6KDY - chains A and B; structure by X-ray diffraction, 3.02 A resolution.

== Chain A ==
Molecule: Isocitrate dehydrogenase [NAD] subunit alpha, mitochondrial
Organism: Homo sapiens
Notes: EC 1.1.1.41
UniProtKB: P50213 (IDH3A_HUMAN); residues 1-339 here correspond to UniProt positions 28-366 (UniProt number = residue number + 27)
Chain sequence (341 residues; row label = number of the first residue in the row; numbers below 1 keep their minus sign (Gly-1 is residue -1)):
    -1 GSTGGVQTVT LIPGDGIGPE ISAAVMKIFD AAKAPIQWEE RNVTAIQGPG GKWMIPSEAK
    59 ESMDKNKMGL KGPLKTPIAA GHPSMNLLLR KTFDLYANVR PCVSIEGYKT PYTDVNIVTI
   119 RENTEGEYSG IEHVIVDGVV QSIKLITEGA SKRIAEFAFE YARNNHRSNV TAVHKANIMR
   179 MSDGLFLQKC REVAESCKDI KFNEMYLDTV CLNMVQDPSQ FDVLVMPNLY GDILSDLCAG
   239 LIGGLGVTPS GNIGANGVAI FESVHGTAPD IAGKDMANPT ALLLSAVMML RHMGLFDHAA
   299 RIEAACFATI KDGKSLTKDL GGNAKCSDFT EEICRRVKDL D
Unresolved in the structure: -1 to 2, 338-339
Differences from the reference sequence: expression tag (-1 to 0)
Residues lining bound ligands: NAD (nicotinamide-adenine-dinucleotide): Ile15, Lys69, Pro71, Leu72, Lys73, Thr74, Asn84, Arg88, Leu243, Gly244, Glu260, Ser261, Val262, His263, Gly264, Thr265, Ala266, Pro267, Asp268, Ile269, Ala275, Asn276, Asp317
Curated features (UniProtKB/Swiss-Prot):
  - binding site (substrate): Arg88, Arg98, Arg119
  - binding site (Mg(2+)): Asp206, Asp230, Asp234
  - site (Critical for catalysis): Tyr126, Lys173
  - modified residue: Lys50 (N6-succinyllysine), Thr74 (Phosphothreonine), Lys196 (N6-acetyllysine), Lys316 (N6-acetyllysine), Lys323 (N6-succinyllysine)
What the authors report for this chain:
  - binding site for NAD: Lys69, Leu72, Thr74, Asn84, Arg88, Glu260, Gly264, Thr265, Ala266, Asp268, Asn276
  - specificity-determining residues: Asp268
  - conformationally variable residues (side-chain flip): Tyr126, Lys142
  - contacts within the chain: Arg88-Tyr126 (hydrogen bond), Arg119-Tyr126 (hydrogen bond), Asn121-Tyr126
  - catalytic residues: Asp230, Asp234 (proposed by the authors, not directly observed)

== Chain B ==
Molecule: Isocitrate dehydrogenase [NAD] subunit beta, mitochondrial
Organism: Homo sapiens
UniProtKB: O43837 (IDH3B_HUMAN), isoform O43837-2; residues 1-340 here correspond to UniProt positions 35-374 (UniProt number = residue number + 34)
Chain sequence (356 residues; numbered 1 to 356; the number before each row is that of its first residue):
     1 ASRSQAEDVR VEGSFPVTML PGDGVGPELM HAVKEVFKAA AVPVEFQEHH LSEVQNMASE
    61 EKLEQVLSSM KENKVAIIGK IHTPMEYKGE LASYDMRLRR KLDLFANVVH VKSLPGYMTR
   121 HNNLDLVIIR EQTEGEYSSL EHESARGVIE CLKIVTRAKS QRIAKFAFDY ATKKGRGKVT
   181 AVHKANIMKL GDGLFLQCCE EVAELYPKIK FETMIIDNCC MQLVQNPYQF DVLVMPNLYG
   241 NIIDNLAAGL VGGAGVVPGE SYSAEYAVFE TGARHPFAQA VGRNIANPTA MLLSASNMLR
   301 HLNLEYHSSM IADAVKKVIK VGKVRTSDMG GYATCHDFTE EICRRVKDLD ENLYFQ
Unresolved in the structure: 1-13, 355-356
Differences from the reference sequence: expression tag (341-356)
Residues lining bound ligands: NAD (nicotinamide-adenine-dinucleotide): Asn186, Ile215, Asn218, Gln222
Curated features (UniProtKB/Swiss-Prot):
  - modified residue: Lys165 (N6-acetyllysine)
What the authors report for this chain:
  - conformationally variable residues (order/disorder transition, side-chain flip): Ser52 to Glu60, Lys80 to Ser93, Tyr137, Lys153
  - catalytic residues: Asp217 (proposed by the authors, not directly observed)

== Chain A / chain B interface ==
Pairs across the interface - 117 pairs, chain A then chain B:
  Thr74(A) - Asn186(B)
  Pro75(A) - Asn186(B)
  Pro75(A) - Lys189(B)  hydrogen bond (backbone-side chain)
  Ile76(A) - Ala185(B)
  Ala77(A) - Ala185(B)
  Ala77(A) - Lys189(B)
  Ala78(A) - Lys189(B)
  Gly79(A) - Lys189(B)
  His80(A) - Lys189(B)
  Pro109(A) - Arg120(B)  hydrogen bond (backbone-side chain)
  Tyr110(A) - Arg120(B)
  Tyr110(A) - His121(B)
  Glu125(A) - Lys184(B)
  Glu125(A) - Ile187(B)
  Glu125(A) - Met188(B)
  Glu125(A) - Tyr239(B)  hydrogen bond
  Glu130(A) - Ile187(B)
  Glu130(A) - Met188(B)
  Glu130(A) - Lys189(B)
  Glu130(A) - Leu190(B)  hydrogen bond (side chain-backbone)
  Glu130(A) - Gly191(B)  hydrogen bond (side chain-backbone)
  Val132(A) - Leu190(B)  hydrophobic
  Gly136(A) - Thr156(B)
  Gly136(A) - Arg157(B)  hydrogen bond (backbone-backbone)
  Val137(A) - Ile154(B)  hydrophobic
  Val137(A) - Val155(B)
  Val137(A) - Thr156(B)
  Val138(A) - Lys153(B)
  Val138(A) - Ile154(B)
  Val138(A) - Val155(B)  hydrogen bond (backbone-backbone)
  Val138(A) - Leu190(B)
  Val138(A) - Gly191(B)
  Val138(A) - Leu194(B)  hydrophobic
  Gln139(A) - Leu152(B)
  Gln139(A) - Lys153(B)
  Ser140(A) - Cys151(B)
  Ser140(A) - Leu152(B)
  Ser140(A) - Lys153(B)  hydrogen bond (backbone-backbone)
  Ile141(A) - Glu150(B)
  Ile141(A) - Cys151(B)
  Ile141(A) - Leu152(B)  hydrophobic
  Lys142(A) - Glu150(B)
  Lys142(A) - Cys151(B)  hydrogen bond (backbone-backbone)
  Leu143(A) - Ile149(B)
  Leu143(A) - Glu150(B)
  Ile144(A) - Ile149(B)  hydrogen bond (backbone-backbone)
  Thr145(A) - Gly147(B)
  Thr145(A) - Val148(B)
  Glu146(A) - Gly147(B)  hydrogen bond (backbone-backbone)
  Lys173(A) - Glu136(B)  salt bridge
  Lys173(A) - Tyr239(B)  hydrogen bond (side chain-backbone)
  Lys173(A) - Gly240(B)
  Lys173(A) - Ile242(B)
  Asn175(A) - Met85(B)
  Asn175(A) - Gly89(B)
  Asn175(A) - Glu90(B)  hydrogen bond
  Asn175(A) - Pro276(B)
  Ile176(A) - Leu91(B)  hydrophobic
  Met177(A) - Ser139(B)
  Met177(A) - Glu141(B)
  Met177(A) - Cys151(B)  hydrophobic
  Met177(A) - Lys153(B)
  Arg178(A) - Met85(B)  hydrogen bond (side chain-backbone)
  Arg178(A) - Glu86(B)
  Arg178(A) - Tyr87(B)
  Arg178(A) - Lys88(B)
  Arg178(A) - Gly89(B)
  Arg178(A) - Glu141(B)  hydrogen bond (backbone-side chain)
  Met179(A) - Glu141(B)  hydrogen bond (backbone-side chain)
  Met179(A) - Ile149(B)  hydrophobic
  Ser180(A) - Glu141(B)  hydrogen bond (backbone-side chain)
  Ser180(A) - Ile149(B)
  Leu183(A) - Ile149(B)  hydrophobic
  Tyr204(A) - Met85(B)
  Tyr204(A) - Pro276(B)  hydrophobic
  Tyr204(A) - Phe277(B)  hydrophobic
  Leu205(A) - Ile242(B)  hydrophobic
  Asp206(A) - Asn241(B)
  Asp206(A) - Ile242(B)
  Asp206(A) - Asn245(B)
  Asp206(A) - His275(B)
  Asp206(A) - Pro276(B)
  Thr207(A) - His275(B)  hydrogen bond
  Thr207(A) - Pro276(B)
  Thr207(A) - Phe277(B)
  Leu210(A) - Asn245(B)
  Leu210(A) - Gly249(B)
  Leu210(A) - Gly253(B)
  Leu210(A) - His275(B)
  Val213(A) - Val224(B)  hydrophobic
  Val213(A) - Leu246(B)
  Val213(A) - Gly249(B)
  Val213(A) - Leu250(B)
  Gln214(A) - Arg120(B)  hydrogen bond (backbone-side chain)
  Gln214(A) - Gly249(B)
  Gln214(A) - Gly252(B)  hydrogen bond (side chain-backbone)
  Gln214(A) - Gly253(B)
  Leu227(A) - Tyr239(B)
  Tyr228(A) - Glu136(B)
  Tyr228(A) - Tyr239(B)
  Gly229(A) - Tyr239(B)
  Asp230(A) - Asp217(B)
  Ile231(A) - Asp217(B)
  Ile231(A) - Cys220(B)  hydrophobic
  Ile231(A) - Ile242(B)  hydrophobic
  Asp234(A) - Asp217(B)
  Asp234(A) - Met221(B)
  Leu235(A) - Val224(B)
  Leu235(A) - Leu246(B)  hydrophobic
  Ala237(A) - Met221(B)  hydrophobic
  Gly238(A) - Met221(B)
  Gly238(A) - Val224(B)
  Gly238(A) - Gln225(B)
  Gly241(A) - Gln225(B)
  Gly242(A) - Met221(B)
  Gly242(A) - Gln225(B)  hydrogen bond (backbone-side chain)
  Leu243(A) - Met221(B)  hydrophobic
Also at the interface, not in a pair above, chain A (56 interface residues in all): Pro81, Ser82, Leu85, His131, Cys209, Leu239
Also at the interface, not in a pair above, chain B (57 interface residues in all): Tyr137, His142, Asp192, Leu196, Asn218, Ala248, Ala254

== Overview ==
Chain A and chain B form an interface of 56 and 57 residues respectively; the contacts include 21 hydrogen
bonds and 1 salt bridge. Polar contacts include Lys173(A)-Glu136(B), Pro75(A)-Lys189(B) and
Pro109(A)-Arg120(B). The paper reports catalytic residues Asp230(A), Asp234(A) and Asp217(B); a binding site
for NAD at Lys69(A), Leu72(A) and Thr74(A) among others.
Here chain A is Isocitrate dehydrogenase [NAD] subunit alpha, mitochondrial and chain B is Isocitrate
dehydrogenase [NAD] subunit beta, mitochondrial, both from Homo sapiens. Entry 6KDY (Crystal structure of the
alpha bata heterodimer of human IDH3 in complex with NAD) was determined by X-ray diffraction together with
6KDE, 6KDF and 6KE3 from the same study.
